PDB entry 7WAC | electron microscopy, 2.91 A resolution | chains C and D of the 4 polymer chains in the assembly

Chain C (and D):
Name: Cyanophycin synthase
From: Trichodesmium erythraeum IMS101
Notes: EC 6.3.2.29, 6.3.2.30; chain D of this document is another copy of the same molecule, construct and numbering; everything in this record applies to it too
Reference sequence: Q113V7 (Q113V7_TRIEI); numbering as in UniProt (aligned over 1-902)
Amino-acid sequence (910 residues; numbered 1 to 910; the number before each row is that of its first residue):
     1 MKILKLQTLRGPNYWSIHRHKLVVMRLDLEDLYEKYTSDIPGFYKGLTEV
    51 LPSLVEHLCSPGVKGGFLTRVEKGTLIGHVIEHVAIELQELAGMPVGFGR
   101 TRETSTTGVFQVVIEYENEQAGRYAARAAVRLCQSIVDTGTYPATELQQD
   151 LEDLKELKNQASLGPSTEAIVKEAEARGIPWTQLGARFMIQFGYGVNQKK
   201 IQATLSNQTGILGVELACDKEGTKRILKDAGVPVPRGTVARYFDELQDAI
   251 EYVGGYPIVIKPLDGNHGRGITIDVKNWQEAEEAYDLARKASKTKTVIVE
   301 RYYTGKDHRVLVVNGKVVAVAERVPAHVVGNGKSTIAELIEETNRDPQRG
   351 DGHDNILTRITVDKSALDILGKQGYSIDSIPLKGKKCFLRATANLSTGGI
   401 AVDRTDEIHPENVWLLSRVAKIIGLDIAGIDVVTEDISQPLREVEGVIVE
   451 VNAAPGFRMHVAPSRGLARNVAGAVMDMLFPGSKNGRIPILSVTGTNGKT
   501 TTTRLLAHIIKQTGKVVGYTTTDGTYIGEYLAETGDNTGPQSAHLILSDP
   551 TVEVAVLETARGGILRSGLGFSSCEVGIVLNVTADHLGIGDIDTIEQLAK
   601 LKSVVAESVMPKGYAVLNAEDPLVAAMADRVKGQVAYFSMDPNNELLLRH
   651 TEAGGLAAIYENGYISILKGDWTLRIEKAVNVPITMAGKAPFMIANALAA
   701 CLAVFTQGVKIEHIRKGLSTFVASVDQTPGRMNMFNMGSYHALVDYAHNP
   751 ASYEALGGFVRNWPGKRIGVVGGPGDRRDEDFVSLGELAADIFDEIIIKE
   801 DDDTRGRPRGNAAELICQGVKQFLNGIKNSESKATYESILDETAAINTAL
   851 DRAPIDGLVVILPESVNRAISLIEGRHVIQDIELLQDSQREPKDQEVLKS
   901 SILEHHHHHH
Not modelled in the structure: 724-910
Construct notes: expression tag (903-910)
What the authors report for this chain:
  - mutagenesis - E215A, H267A, R323A, N394A, R458A, K499A: decreased catalytic activity
  - mutagenesis - R309A: abolished catalytic activity
  - catalytic residues: His267, Arg309, Gly456 (proposed by the authors, not directly observed)

Interface between chain C and chain D:
Residue-residue contacts (49; chain C residue first):
  Gly185(C) with Arg225(D), hydrogen bond (backbone-side chain)
  Ala186(C) with Leu216(D), hydrophobic; Ile226(D), hydrophobic
  Arg187(C) with Asp219(D), salt bridge
  Lys200(C) with Leu212(D); Ile422(D), hydrogen bond (side chain-backbone)
  Gln202(C) with Leu212(D); Glu215(D)
  Leu205(C) with Ile211(D), hydrophobic
  Ser206(C) with Ile211(D); Leu212(D)
  Asn207(C) with Gly210(D)
  Thr209(C) with Thr209(D); Gly210(D); Ile211(D), hydrogen bond (backbone-backbone)
  Gly210(C) with Thr209(D)
  Ile211(C) with Leu205(D), hydrophobic; Thr209(D), hydrogen bond (backbone-backbone); Ile211(D), hydrophobic; Val214(D), hydrophobic
  Leu212(C) with Met189(D), hydrophobic; Lys200(D); Gln202(D)
  Glu215(C) with Arg187(D), salt bridge; Gln202(D)
  Leu216(C) with Ala186(D), hydrophobic
  Asp219(C) with Arg187(D), salt bridge
  Arg225(C) with Gly185(D), hydrogen bond (side chain-backbone)
  Ile226(C) with Ala186(D), hydrophobic
  Asp229(C) with Leu545(D)
  Ala230(C) with Leu545(D)
  Trp414(C) with Ile527(D), hydrophobic; Tyr530(D), hydrophobic
  Arg418(C) with Asp549(D), salt bridge
  Lys421(C) with Pro550(D); Thr551(D)
  Ile422(C) with Lys200(D), hydrogen bond (backbone-side chain); Pro550(D)
  Ile527(C) with Trp414(D)
  Tyr530(C) with Glu411(D); Trp414(D), hydrophobic
  Ala532(C) with Gly231(D)
  Leu545(C) with Asp229(D); Ala230(D); Gly231(D)
  Asp549(C) with Arg418(D), salt bridge
  Pro550(C) with Lys421(D); Ile422(D)
  Thr551(C) with Lys421(D)
Also at the interface, not in a pair above, chain C (40 interface residues in all): Met189, Ile201, Val214, Gly222, Gly231, Pro410, Glu411, Arg442, Leu531, Glu533
Also at the interface, not in a pair above, chain D (39 interface residues in all): Ile201, Ser206, Asn207, Gly222, Pro410, Leu531, Ala532, Glu533

Overview:
40 residues of chain C face 39 of chain D across their interface; the contacts include 6 hydrogen bonds and 5
salt bridges. Polar pairs include Arg187(C)-Asp219(D), Glu215(C)-Arg187(D) and Arg418(C)-Asp549(D). From the
paper: catalytic residues His267(C), Arg309(C) and Gly456(C); E215A, H267A and R323A of chain C, among others,
reduce catalytic activity; 7 substitutions were tested in all.
Both chains are Cyanophycin synthase (Trichodesmium erythraeum IMS101). Entry 7WAC (Trichodesmium erythraeum
cyanophycin synthetase 1 (TeCphA1)) was determined by electron microscopy (same publication as 7WAD, 7WAE and
7WAF).
